3JC6 - chains E and A of the 11 polymer chains in the assembly; structure by electron microscopy, 3.70 A resolution.

[Chain E]
Name: Cell division control protein 45
From: Saccharomyces cerevisiae
Reference sequence: Q08032 (CDC45_YEAST); residues 1-650 here = UniProt positions 1-650
Sequence (672 residues; each row starts with the number of its first residue):
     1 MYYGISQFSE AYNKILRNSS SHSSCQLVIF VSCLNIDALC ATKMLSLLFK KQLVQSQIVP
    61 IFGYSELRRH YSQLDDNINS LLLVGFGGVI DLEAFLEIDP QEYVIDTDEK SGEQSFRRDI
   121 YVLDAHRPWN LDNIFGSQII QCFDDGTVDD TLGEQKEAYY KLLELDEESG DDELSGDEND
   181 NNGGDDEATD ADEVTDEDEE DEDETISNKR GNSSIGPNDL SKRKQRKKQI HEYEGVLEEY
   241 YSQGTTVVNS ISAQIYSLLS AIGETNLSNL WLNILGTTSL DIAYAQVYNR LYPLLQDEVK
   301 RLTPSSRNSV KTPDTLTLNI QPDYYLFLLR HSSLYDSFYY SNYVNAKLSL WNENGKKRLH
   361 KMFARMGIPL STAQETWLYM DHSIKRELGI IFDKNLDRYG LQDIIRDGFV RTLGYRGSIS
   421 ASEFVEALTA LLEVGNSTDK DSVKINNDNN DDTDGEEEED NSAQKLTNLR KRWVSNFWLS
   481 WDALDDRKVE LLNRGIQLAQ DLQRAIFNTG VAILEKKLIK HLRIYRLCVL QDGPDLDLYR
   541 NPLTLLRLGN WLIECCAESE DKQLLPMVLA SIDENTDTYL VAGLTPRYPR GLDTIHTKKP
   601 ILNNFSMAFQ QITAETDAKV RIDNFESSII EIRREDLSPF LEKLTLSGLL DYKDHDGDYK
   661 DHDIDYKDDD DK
Unresolved in the structure: 1-4, 103-113, 166-217, 437-461, 592-596, 651-672
Differences from the reference sequence: expression tag (651-672)
Curated features (UniProtKB/Swiss-Prot):
  - modified residue: T453 (Phosphothreonine)

[Chain A]
Name: DNA replication complex GINS protein PSF1
From: Saccharomyces cerevisiae
Reference sequence: Q12488 (PSF1_YEAST); numbering as in UniProt (aligned over 1-208)
Sequence (208 residues; each row starts with the number of its first residue):
     1 MYGDLGNKLV LEAKRTKQLY ARSNQDVNLP MYHEDIIRNI LKEVSNLRKN TEYLKEQQQL
    61 GMLDDKVAKC QYFVTLLCME RNKRCLLAYQ RLRTDILDSM AWNNNGLDLM SSITFSQQDT
   121 NNLSHQEQEY LKEYCDLITD LKSGDLVDID LSGSLVPPSD VFIDVRVLKD AGEIQTEYGV
   181 FNLIKDSQFF VRQSDVERLI QQGYLQKI
Curated features (UniProtKB/Swiss-Prot):
  - mutagenesis: R84 (R84G: In PSF1-1; temperature-sensitive mutant. Defective in DNA replication. Impaired chromatin binding of CDC45)

[Chain E / chain A interface]
Pairs across the interface (29; chain E residue first):
  H22(E) - R192(A)  hydrogen bond
  S23(E) - Y178(A)  hydrogen bond (side chain-backbone)
  K50(E) - F190(A)
  L53(E) - F162(A)  hydrophobic
  V54(E) - F190(A)
  Q55(E) - F190(A)
  Q55(E) - V191(A)
  Q55(E) - R192(A)
  S56(E) - Q188(A)
  S56(E) - F189(A)
  S56(E) - F190(A)  hydrogen bond (backbone-backbone)
  Q57(E) - S187(A)  hydrogen bond
  Q57(E) - Q188(A)
  Q57(E) - F189(A)
  I58(E) - S187(A)
  I58(E) - Q188(A)
  P60(E) - D186(A)
  H70(E) - I184(A)
  L74(E) - E173(A)
  L74(E) - N182(A)
  L74(E) - I184(A)  hydrophobic
  D76(E) - V180(A)
  D76(E) - N182(A)
  K471(E) - D186(A)
  V474(E) - D186(A)
  S475(E) - D186(A)  hydrogen bond
  W478(E) - R166(A)
  W478(E) - D186(A)  hydrogen bond (side chain-backbone)
  W478(E) - Q188(A)
Other interface residues (no listed pair), chain E (20 interface residues in all): V59, D75, W481
Other interface residues (no listed pair), chain A (17 interface residues in all): D164, L183, K185

[Overview]
The interface between chain E and chain A involves 20 residues on one side and 17 on the other; the contacts
include 6 hydrogen bonds. Among the polar pairs are H22(E)-R192(A), S23(E)-Y178(A) and Q57(E)-S187(A). UniProt
lists one mutagenesis site on chain A.
Here chain E is Cell division control protein 45 and chain A is DNA replication complex GINS protein PSF1,
both from Saccharomyces cerevisiae. Entry 3JC6 (Structure of the eukaryotic replicative CMG helicase and
pumpjack motion) was determined by electron microscopy (same publication as 3JC5 and 3JC7).
